Entry 7TK6 (electron microscopy, 6.50 A resolution (low resolution: residue-level contacts below are approximate; hydrogen-bond / salt-bridge calls are withheld)); this record covers chains 0 and 1 of the 27 polymer chains in the assembly.

[Chain 0 (and 1)]
Protein: ATP synthase subunit 9, mitochondrial
Organism: Saccharomyces cerevisiae
Notes: chain 1 of this document is another copy of the same molecule, construct and numbering; everything in this record applies to it too
UniProtKB: P61829 (ATP9_YEAST); residues 1-76 here = UniProt positions 1-76
Amino-acid sequence (76 residues; each row starts with the number of its first residue):
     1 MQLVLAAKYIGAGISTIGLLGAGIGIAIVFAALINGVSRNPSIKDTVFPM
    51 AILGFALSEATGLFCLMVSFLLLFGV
Not modelled in the structure: 76
Curated features (UniProtKB/Swiss-Prot):
  - site: Glu-59 (Reversibly protonated during proton transport)
  - modified residue: Met-1 (N-formylmethionine)
  - natural variant: Thr-46 (T46L: In strain: DS400/A3 and KL14-4A), Leu-53 (L53F: In strain: DS400/A3, DS401 and 1 more), Leu-57 (L57V: In oligomycin-resistant mutant and cross-resistance to venturicidin), Cys-65 (C65S: In oligomycin-resistant mutant)

[How chain 0 and chain 1 interact]
Contacting residue pairs (6):
  Gly-11(0) / Tyr-9(1)
  Gly-11(0) / Gly-13(1)
  Ile-14(0) / Gly-13(1)
  Ser-15(0) / Gly-13(1)
  Gly-18(0) / Leu-20(1)
  Gly-21(0) / Leu-20(1)
Interface residues without a listed pair, chain 0 (9 interface residues in all): Ala-7, Gly-25, Ile-28, Ser-58
Interface residues without a listed pair, chain 1 (8 interface residues in all): Thr-16, Gly-23, Ile-24, Ala-27, Ala-31

[Overview]
9 residues of chain 0 face 8 of chain 1 across their interface.
Both chains are ATP synthase subunit 9, mitochondrial (Saccharomyces cerevisiae). Entry 7TK6 (Yeast ATP
synthase State 1catalytic(a) with 10 mM ATP backbone model) was determined by electron microscopy together
with 7TJS, 7TJT, 7TJU, 7TJV, 7TJW, 7TJX and 30 further entries from the same study.
